6TY4 - chains A and B; structure by electron microscopy, 5.96 A resolution (low resolution: residue-level contacts below are approximate; hydrogen-bond / salt-bridge calls are withheld).

== Chain A (and B) ==
Name: Focal adhesion kinase 1
From: Gallus gallus
Notes: EC 2.7.10.2; chain B of this document is another copy of the same molecule, construct and numbering; everything in this record applies to it too
Reference sequence: Q00944 (FAK1_CHICK); residue numbers follow UniProt; this construct covers 30-686
Chain sequence (658 residues; numbered 29 to 686; the number before each row is that of its first residue):
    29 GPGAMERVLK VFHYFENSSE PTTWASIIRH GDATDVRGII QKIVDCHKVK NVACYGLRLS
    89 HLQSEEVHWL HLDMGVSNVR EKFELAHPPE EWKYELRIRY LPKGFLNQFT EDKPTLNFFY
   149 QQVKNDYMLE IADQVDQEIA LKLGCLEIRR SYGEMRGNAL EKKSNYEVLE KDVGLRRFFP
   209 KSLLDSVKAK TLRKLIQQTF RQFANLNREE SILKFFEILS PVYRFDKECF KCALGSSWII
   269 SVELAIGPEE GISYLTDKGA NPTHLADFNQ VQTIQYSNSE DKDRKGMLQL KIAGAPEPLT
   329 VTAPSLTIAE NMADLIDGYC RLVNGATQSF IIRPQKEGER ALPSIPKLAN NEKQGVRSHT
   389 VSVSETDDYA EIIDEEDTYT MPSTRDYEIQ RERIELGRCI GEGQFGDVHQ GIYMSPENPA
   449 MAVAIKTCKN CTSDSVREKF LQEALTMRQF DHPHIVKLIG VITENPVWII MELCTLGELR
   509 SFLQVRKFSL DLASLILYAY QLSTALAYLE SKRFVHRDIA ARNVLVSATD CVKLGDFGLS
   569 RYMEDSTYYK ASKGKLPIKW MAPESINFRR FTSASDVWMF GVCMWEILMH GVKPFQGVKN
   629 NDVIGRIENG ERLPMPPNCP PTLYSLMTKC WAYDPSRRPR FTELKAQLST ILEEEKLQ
Disordered / not traced: 29-33, 363-394
Sequence notes: expression tag (29)
UniProt features mapped onto this chain:
  - active site: D546 (Proton acceptor)
  - binding site (ATP): I428 to G434, K454, E500 to C502
  - modified residue (Phosphotyrosine): Y397, Y407, Y576, Y577
  - mutagenesis: D395 (D395A: Abolishes interaction with PIK3R1)
Ion coordination: Mg2+: D564 (together with AMP-PNP)
Ligand contacts: AMP-PNP: I428, G429, E430, G431, Q432, V436, K454, M499, E500, L501, C502, E506, R550, N551, L553, D564
Reported in the primary citation:
  - mutagenesis - W266A: decreased binding to PI(4,5)P2
  - mutagenesis - K621A/K627A: decreased binding to PI(4,5)P2 membranes
  - self-association interface (contacts with another copy of this molecule): A448, A450, E683, Q686
  - post-translational modification sites: Y397, Y576, Y577 (citing earlier work)
  - mutagenesis - K454R: abolished catalytic activity (citing earlier work)

== Chain A / chain B interface ==
Pairs across the interface (34; chain A residue first):
  E44(A) - D519(B)
  S46(A) - S522(B)
  S46(A) - D558(B)
  S47(A) - T557(B)
  H75(A) - L685(B)
  K76(A) - E681(B)
  K76(A) - L685(B)
  Y180(A) - F516(B)
  E182(A) - L520(B)
  M183(A) - F516(B)
  A187(A) - F516(B)
  N193(A) - F516(B)
  R236(A) - Q686(B)
  E423(A) - Q438(B)
  Q438(A) - E423(B)
  I440(A) - A450(B)
  M442(A) - T503(B)
  M442(A) - S555(B)
  N446(A) - N446(B)
  A448(A) - A450(B)
  A450(A) - I440(B)
  A450(A) - A448(B)
  T503(A) - M442(B)
  F516(A) - Y180(B)
  F516(A) - M183(B)
  F516(A) - A187(B)
  D519(A) - E44(B)
  L520(A) - E182(B)
  S522(A) - S46(B)
  T557(A) - S47(B)
  D558(A) - S46(B)
  L685(A) - H75(B)
  L685(A) - K76(B)
  Q686(A) - R236(B)
Also at the interface, not in a pair above, chain A (36 interface residues in all): V196, L197, V201, E403, H482, S517, S555, E681, E683
Also at the interface, not in a pair above, chain B (37 interface residues in all): N193, V196, L197, V201, E403, H482, S517, N646, E683

== In short ==
36 residues of chain A face 37 of chain B across their interface. Bound to chain A: AMP-PNP. From the paper:
W266A of chain A reduces binding to PI(4,5)P2; modification sites Y397(A), Y576(A) and Y577(A); 3
substitutions were tested in all.
Both chains are Focal adhesion kinase 1 (Gallus gallus). Entry 6TY4 (FAK structure with AMP-PNP from single
particle analysis of 2D crystals) was determined by electron microscopy, deposited together with 6TY3.
